3HFZ - chains A and B; structure by X-ray diffraction, 2.90 A resolution.

== Chain A ==
Name: Phenylalanyl-tRNA synthetase alpha chain
Organism: Thermus thermophilus
Notes: EC 6.1.1.20
UniProt: P27001 (SYFA_THETH); residue numbers follow UniProt; this construct covers 1-350
Amino-acid sequence (350 residues; numbered 1 to 350; the number before each row is that of its first residue):
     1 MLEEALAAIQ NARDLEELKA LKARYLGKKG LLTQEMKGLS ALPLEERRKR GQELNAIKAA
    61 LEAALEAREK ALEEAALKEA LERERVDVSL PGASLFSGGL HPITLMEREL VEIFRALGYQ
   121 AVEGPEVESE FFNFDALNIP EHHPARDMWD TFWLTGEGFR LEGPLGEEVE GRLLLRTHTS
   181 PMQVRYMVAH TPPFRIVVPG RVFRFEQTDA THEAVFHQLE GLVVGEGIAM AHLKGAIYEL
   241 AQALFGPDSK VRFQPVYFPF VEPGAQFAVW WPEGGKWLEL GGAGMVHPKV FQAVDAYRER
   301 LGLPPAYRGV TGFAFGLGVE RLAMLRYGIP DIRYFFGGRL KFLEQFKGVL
Disordered / not traced: 1-84
Residues lining bound ligands: meta-tyrosine (MTY): Trp149, His178, Ser180, Gln183, Arg204, Gln218, Glu220, Phe258, Phe260, Val261, Gly282, Ala283, Ala314, Phe315, Gly316

== Chain B ==
Name: Phenylalanyl-tRNA synthetase beta chain
Organism: Thermus thermophilus
Notes: EC 6.1.1.20
UniProt: P27002 (SYFB_THETH); numbering as in UniProt (aligned over 1-785)
Amino-acid sequence (785 residues; numbered 1 to 785; the number before each row is that of its first residue):
     1 MRVPFSWLKA YVPELESPEV LEERLAGLGF ETDRIERVFP IPRGVVFARV LEAHPIPGTR
    61 LKRLVLDAGR TVEVVSGAEN ARKGIGVALA LPGTELPGLG QKVGERVIQG VRSFGMALSP
   121 RELGVGEYGG GLLEFPEDAL PPGTPLSEAW PEEVVLDLEV TPNRPDALGL LGLARDLHAL
   181 GYALVEPEAA LKAEALPLPF ALKVEDPEGA PHFTLGYAFG LRVAPSPLWM QRALFAAGMR
   241 PINNVVDVTN YVMLERAQPM HAFDLRFVGE GIAVRRAREG ERLKTLDGVE RTLHPEDLVI
   301 AGWRGEESFP LGLAGVMGGA ESEVREDTEA IALEVACFDP VSIRKTARRH GLRTEASHRF
   361 ERGVDPLGQV PAQRRALSLL QALAGARVAE ALLEAGSPKP PEAIPFRPEY ANRLLGTSYP
   421 EAEQIAILKR LGCRVEGEGP TYRVTPPSHR LDLRLEEDLV EEVARIQGYE TIPLALPAFF
   481 PAPDNRGVEA PYRKEQRLRE VLSGLGFQEV YTYSFMDPED ARRFRLDPPR LLLLNPLAPE
   541 KAALRTHLFP GLVRVLKENL DLDRPERALL FEVGRVFRER EETHLAGLLF GEGVGLPWAK
   601 ERLSGYFLLK GYLEALFARL GLAFRVEAQA FPFLHPGVSG RVLVEGEEVG FLGALHPEIA
   661 QELELPPVHL FELRLPLPDK PLAFQDPSRH PAAFRDLAVV VPAPTPYGEV EALVREAAGP
   721 YLESLALFDL YQGPPLPEGH KSLAFHLRFR HPKRTLRDEE VEEAVSRVAE ALRARGFGLR
   781 GLDTP
Swiss-Prot annotation at these positions:
  - binding site (Mg(2+)): Asp452, Asp458, Glu461, Glu462
Residues lining bound ligands: meta-tyrosine (MTY): Pro259, Met260, His261, Leu286, Ile300, Leu313, Ala314, Gly315, Val316, Met317, Gly318, Glu334, Phe338, Ala356, Phe360

== Interface between chain A and chain B ==
Contacting residue pairs (185; chain A residue first):
  Leu90(A) with Trp598(B)
  Pro91(A) with Pro597(B), hydrophobic; Trp598(B), hydrogen bond (backbone-side chain)
  Gly92(A) with Pro597(B)
  Ala93(A) with Gly595(B); Leu596(B)
  Ser94(A) with Arg567(B), hydrogen bond (backbone-side chain); Gly593(B); Val594(B); Gly595(B), hydrogen bond (backbone-backbone)
  Leu95(A) with Arg567(B); Val594(B), hydrophobic
  Phe96(A) with Leu505(B); Gly506(B); Arg567(B); Ala568(B); Leu569(B), hydrophobic; Val594(B), hydrophobic; Tyr612(B), hydrogen bond (backbone-side chain)
  Ser97(A) with Gly506(B)
  Gly98(A) with Ser503(B); Gly504(B); Gly506(B); Phe507(B)
  Gly99(A) with Ser503(B), hydrogen bond (backbone-backbone); Phe507(B), hydrogen bond (backbone-backbone); Gln508(B)
  Leu100(A) with Ser503(B); Gln508(B); Glu509(B)
  His101(A) with Glu509(B), hydrogen bond (backbone-side chain); Tyr511(B)
  Ile103(A) with Tyr511(B), hydrophobic
  Thr104(A) with Gln496(B); Glu509(B), hydrogen bond; Tyr511(B), hydrogen bond
  Glu107(A) with Tyr492(B), hydrogen bond
  Arg108(A) with Glu500(B), salt bridge
  Val111(A) with Tyr492(B)
  Arg115(A) with Glu489(B), salt bridge; Arg493(B)
  Gln120(A) with Asn485(B), hydrogen bond (side chain-backbone); Gly487(B); Val488(B); Glu489(B)
  Ala121(A) with Glu489(B); Tyr492(B)
  Val122(A) with Val488(B), hydrophobic
  Glu123(A) with Tyr492(B); Glu495(B); Arg575(B)
  Gly124(A) with Arg575(B), hydrogen bond (backbone-side chain)
  Pro125(A) with Glu581(B)
  Glu126(A) with Ser514(B), hydrogen bond; Arg575(B), salt bridge; Phe577(B); Glu581(B), hydrogen bond (backbone-side chain)
  Val127(A) with Leu544(B), hydrophobic; Phe577(B), hydrophobic; Glu581(B), hydrogen bond (backbone-side chain)
  His142(A) with Arg344(B); Lys345(B)
  Pro144(A) with Pro162(B), hydrophobic; Glu361(B)
  Asp147(A) with Arg344(B), salt bridge
  Met148(A) with Pro162(B), hydrophobic
  Thr151(A) with Asn535(B), hydrogen bond (backbone-side chain)
  Phe152(A) with Phe515(B), hydrophobic; Leu533(B), hydrophobic; Asn535(B); Leu537(B), hydrophobic
  Trp153(A) with Leu532(B); Leu533(B); Leu534(B), hydrogen bond (backbone-backbone); Asn535(B), hydrogen bond (backbone-side chain)
  Leu154(A) with Leu532(B); Leu533(B), hydrophobic; Leu544(B), hydrophobic
  Thr155(A) with Leu531(B); Leu532(B), hydrogen bond (backbone-backbone); Leu534(B)
  Gly156(A) with Arg530(B); Leu531(B)
  Gly158(A) with Arg530(B); Glu579(B)
  Phe159(A) with Leu531(B), hydrophobic; Glu579(B); Arg580(B); Glu581(B)
  Arg160(A) with Glu579(B), hydrogen bond (backbone-backbone); Arg580(B)
  Glu162(A) with Arg580(B), salt bridge
  Leu175(A) with Phe515(B), hydrophobic
  Tyr186(A) with Asn485(B), hydrogen bond; Val488(B)
  His190(A) with Asp484(B); Asn485(B); Val488(B)
  Thr191(A) with Ala482(B); Asp484(B), hydrogen bond (backbone-side chain); Asn485(B), hydrogen bond (backbone-side chain)
  Pro192(A) with Ala482(B)
  Pro193(A) with Phe479(B), hydrophobic; Phe480(B); Pro481(B); Ala482(B), hydrogen bond (backbone-backbone); Asn485(B)
  Phe194(A) with Phe479(B); Asn485(B)
  Arg195(A) with Pro477(B), hydrogen bond (side chain-backbone); Phe479(B)
  Pro199(A) with Tyr492(B), hydrophobic
  Arg201(A) with Thr512(B), hydrogen bond (side chain-backbone); Ser514(B); Arg545(B)
  Phe203(A) with Ser514(B)
  Phe205(A) with Asn535(B); Pro536(B); Leu537(B), hydrophobic
  Glu206(A) with Leu537(B)
  Glu213(A) with Tyr513(B), hydrogen bond
  Ala214(A) with Leu537(B), hydrophobic
  Val215(A) with Tyr513(B), hydrophobic
  His217(A) with Tyr511(B)
  Ile228(A) with Arg413(B); Pro477(B), hydrophobic
  Ala229(A) with Leu414(B); Gly416(B)
  Met230(A) with Leu414(B), hydrogen bond (backbone-backbone); Leu415(B); Ile472(B), hydrophobic
  Ala231(A) with Leu415(B), hydrogen bond (backbone-backbone); Ile472(B), hydrophobic; Pro473(B); Leu474(B); Ala475(B), hydrogen bond (backbone-backbone)
  His232(A) with Ala475(B); Leu476(B); Pro477(B)
  Lys234(A) with Tyr469(B), hydrogen bond (side chain-backbone); Glu470(B), hydrogen bond (side chain-backbone); Ile472(B), hydrogen bond (side chain-backbone); Leu474(B)
  Gly235(A) with Ala475(B); Leu476(B)
  Ala236(A) with Leu476(B)
  Tyr238(A) with Leu474(B), hydrophobic
  Phe253(A) with Tyr469(B)
  Gln254(A) with Ala26(B); Glu31(B)
  Pro255(A) with Ala26(B); Gly27(B); Gly29(B); Tyr469(B)
  Tyr257(A) with Thr161(B); Pro162(B), hydrophobic; Asn163(B)
  Glu262(A) with Glu457(B); Asp458(B); Glu461(B)
  Pro263(A) with Val460(B), hydrophobic; Glu461(B); Tyr469(B)
  Gly264(A) with Glu461(B), hydrogen bond (backbone-side chain); Tyr469(B), hydrogen bond (backbone-side chain)
  Ala265(A) with Tyr469(B), hydrophobic
  Gln266(A) with Glu31(B)
  Met285(A) with Leu414(B)
  His287(A) with Leu455(B)
  Pro288(A) with Glu457(B)
  Thr311(A) with Leu414(B)
  Phe335(A) with Tyr511(B)
  Phe336(A) with Tyr511(B); Thr512(B); Tyr513(B), hydrophobic
  Gly338(A) with Asn559(B), hydrogen bond (backbone-side chain)
  Arg339(A) with Leu562(B); Asp563(B), salt bridge
  Leu340(A) with Asn559(B), hydrogen bond (backbone-side chain); Leu570(B), hydrophobic
  Lys341(A) with Asp563(B)
  Leu343(A) with Gln508(B), hydrogen bond (backbone-side chain); Glu509(B); Val510(B), hydrophobic
  Glu344(A) with Gln508(B)
Also at the interface, not in a pair above, chain A (99 interface residues in all): His143, Glu157, Leu173, Arg176, Ala189, Thr208, Val223, Gly227, Glu239, Val256, Glu279, Lys289
Also at the interface, not in a pair above, chain B (98 interface residues in all): Leu28, Val341, Arg348, Arg362, Arg465, Thr471, Ala478, Arg486, Arg499, Val555, Pro565, Arg578, Leu589, Phe590, Leu608

== Summary ==
Chain A and chain B form an interface of 99 and 98 residues respectively, with 38 hydrogen bonds and 6 salt
bridges. Polar contacts include Arg108(A)-Glu500(B), Arg115(A)-Glu489(B) and Glu126(A)-Arg575(B). Ligands of
chain A: meta-tyrosine. Chain B binds meta-tyrosine.
Here chain A is Phenylalanyl-tRNA synthetase alpha chain and chain B is Phenylalanyl-tRNA synthetase beta
chain, both from Thermus thermophilus. Entry 3HFZ (Crystal structure of Thermus thermophilus Phenylalanyl-tRNA
synthetase complexed with m-tyrosine) was determined by X-ray diffraction (same publication as 3HFV).
